5S4Y - chains B and E of the 6 polymer chains in the assembly; structure by X-ray diffraction, 2.30 A resolution.

# Chain B
Molecule: Tubulin beta-2B chain
From: Bos taurus
UniProt: Q6B856 (TBB2B_BOVIN); the author numbering skips numbers that UniProt does not, so the offset changes along the chain: 1-42 = UniProt 1-42; 45-360 = UniProt 43-358; 369-455 = UniProt 359-445
Amino-acid sequence (445 residues; row label = number of the first residue in the row; note: 10 numbers in that range are skipped by the numbering (no residue carries them; nothing is unmodelled there)):
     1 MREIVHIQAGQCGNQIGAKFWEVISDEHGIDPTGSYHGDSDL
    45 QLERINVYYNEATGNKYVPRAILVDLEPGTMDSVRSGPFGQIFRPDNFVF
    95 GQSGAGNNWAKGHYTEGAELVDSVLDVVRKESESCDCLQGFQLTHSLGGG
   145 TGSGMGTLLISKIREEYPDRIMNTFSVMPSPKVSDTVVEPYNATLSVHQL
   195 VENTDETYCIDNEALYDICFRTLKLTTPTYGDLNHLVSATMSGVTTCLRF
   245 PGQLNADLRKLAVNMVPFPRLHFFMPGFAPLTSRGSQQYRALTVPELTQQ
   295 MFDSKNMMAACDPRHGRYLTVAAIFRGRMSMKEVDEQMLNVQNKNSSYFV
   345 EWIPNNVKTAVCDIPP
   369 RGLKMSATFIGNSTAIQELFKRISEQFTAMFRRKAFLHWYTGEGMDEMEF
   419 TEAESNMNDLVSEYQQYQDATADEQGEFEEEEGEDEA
Disordered / not traced: 278-281, 441-455
UniProt features mapped onto this chain:
  - motif: Met1 to Ile4 (MREI motif)
  - binding site (GTP): Gln11, Glu71, Ser140, Gly144, Thr145, Gly146, Asn206, Asn228
  - binding site (Mg(2+)): Glu71
  - modified residue: Ser40 (Phosphoserine), Thr57 (Phosphothreonine), Lys60 (N6-acetyllysine), Ser174 (Phosphoserine), Thr287 (Phosphothreonine), Thr292 (Phosphothreonine), Arg320 (Omega-N-methylarginine), Glu448 (5-glutamyl polyglutamate)
  - cross-link (Glycyl lysine isopeptide (Lys-Gly)): Lys60 (interchain with G-Cter in ubiquitin), Lys326 (interchain with G-Cter in ubiquitin)
Metal / ion sites: Mg2+: Gln11 (together with GDP); Ca2+ near Glu113 (its only coordinating residue here)
Residues lining bound ligands:
  - GDP (guanosine-5'-diphosphate): Gly10, Gln11, Cys12, Gln15, Ile16, Ala99, Asn101, Ser140, Gly142, Gly143, Gly144, Thr145, Gly146, Ser147, Val171, Pro173, Val177, Asp179, Glu183, Asn206, Leu209, Tyr224, Leu227, Asn228
  - NSJ (3-[(thiomorpholin-4-yl)methyl]phenol), molecule 1: Arg158, Val195, Glu196, Thr198, Asp199, Val260, Pro263, Arg264, His266
  - NSJ, molecule 2: Val238, Cys241, Leu255, Ala316, Ala317, Ile318, Lys352, Thr353, Ala354, Thr376, Ile378
From the paper describing this entry:
  - binding site for NSJ: Asp199
  - conformationally variable residues (side-chain flip): Arg158

# Chain E
Molecule: Stathmin-4
From: Rattus norvegicus
UniProt: P63043 (STMN4_RAT); residues 5-145 here correspond to UniProt positions 49-189 (UniProt number = residue number + 44)
Amino-acid sequence (143 residues; numbered 3 to 145; the number before each row is that of its first residue):
     3 MADMEVIELNKCTSGQSFEVILKPPSFDGVPEFNASLPRRRDPSLEEIQK
    53 KLEAAEERRKYQEAELLKHLAEKREHEREVIQKAIEENNNFIKMAKEKLA
   103 QKMESNKENREAHLAAMLERLQEKDKHAEEVRKNKELKEEASR
Disordered / not traced: 3-5, 29-43, 144-145
Sequence notes: initiating methionine (3); expression tag (4)
UniProt features mapped onto this chain:
  - modified residue: Ser46 (Phosphoserine)

# Interface between chain B and chain E
Contacting residue pairs (23):
  His107(B) - Lys75(E)  hydrogen bond
  Tyr108(B) - His78(E)  hydrogen bond
  Tyr108(B) - Glu79(E)
  Tyr108(B) - Val82(E)  hydrophobic
  Tyr108(B) - Ile83(E)
  Leu152(B) - Glu79(E)
  Ser155(B) - Leu72(E)
  Ser155(B) - Lys75(E)
  Ser155(B) - Arg76(E)  hydrogen bond
  Lys156(B) - Arg76(E)
  Lys156(B) - Glu79(E)  salt bridge
  Glu159(B) - Leu69(E)
  Glu159(B) - Leu72(E)
  Glu159(B) - Arg76(E)  salt bridge
  Gln193(B) - Lys75(E)
  Thr409(B) - Glu89(E)
  Glu411(B) - Val82(E)
  Glu411(B) - Ala86(E)
  Gly412(B) - Val82(E)
  Gly412(B) - Lys85(E)
  Gly412(B) - Ala86(E)
  Met413(B) - Val82(E)
  Glu417(B) - His78(E)  salt bridge
Interface residues without a listed pair, chain B (17 interface residues in all): Thr109, Arg158, Pro162, Asn197, Gly410
Interface residues without a listed pair, chain E (14 interface residues in all): Glu65, Leu68, Ala73

# Overview
17 residues of chain B and 14 residues of chain E are in contact, with 3 hydrogen bonds and 3 salt bridges.
Polar contacts include Lys156(B)-Glu79(E), Glu159(B)-Arg76(E) and Glu417(B)-His78(E). Bound to chain B: GDP
and compound NSJ. From the paper: a binding site for NSJ at Asp199(B); conformational variability at
Arg158(B).
Here chain B is Tubulin beta-2B chain (Bos taurus) and chain E is Stathmin-4 (Rattus norvegicus). Entry 5S4Y
(Tubulin-Z2856434857-complex) was determined by X-ray diffraction together with 5S4L, 5S4M, 5S4N, 5S4O, 5S4P,
5S4Q and 52 further entries from the same study.
